Entry 5G0Z (X-ray diffraction, 2.00 A resolution); this record covers chain A.

[Chain A]
Name: Granulin
Organism: Cydia pomonella granulovirus
UniProt: P87577 (GRAN_GVCPM); residues 1-248 here = UniProt positions 1-248
Amino-acid sequence (248 residues; numbered 1 to 248; the number before each row is that of its first residue):
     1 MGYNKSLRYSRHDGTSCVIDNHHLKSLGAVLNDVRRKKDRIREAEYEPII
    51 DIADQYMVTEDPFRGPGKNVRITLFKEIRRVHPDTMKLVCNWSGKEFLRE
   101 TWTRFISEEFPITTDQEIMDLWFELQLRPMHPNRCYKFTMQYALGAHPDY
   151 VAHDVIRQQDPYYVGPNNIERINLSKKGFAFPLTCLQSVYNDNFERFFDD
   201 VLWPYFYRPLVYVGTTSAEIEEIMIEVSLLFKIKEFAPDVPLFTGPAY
Disordered / not traced: 1-5
Disulfides: Cys-135 forms a disulfide with the same residue of a neighbouring copy of this chain
From the paper describing this entry:
  - self-association interface (contacts with another copy of this molecule); pairs are residue here / residue on that copy: Cys-135/Cys-135 (disulfide)
  - conformationally variable residues (order/disorder transition): Lys-176 to Tyr-190

[Overview]
The paper reports conformational variability at Lys-176; a self-association interface involving Cys-135.
Chain A is Granulin (Cydia pomonella granulovirus); the structure, Structure of native granulovirus
polyhedrin, was determined by X-ray diffraction together with 5G3X from the same study.
